PDB entry 5GXQ | X-ray diffraction, 2.85 A resolution | chains E and F of the 10 polymer chains in the assembly

== Chain E ==
Protein: Histone H3.6
Organism: Homo sapiens
Chain sequence (139 residues; numbered -3 to 135; the number before each row is that of its first residue; numbers below 1 keep their minus sign (Gly-3 is residue -3)):
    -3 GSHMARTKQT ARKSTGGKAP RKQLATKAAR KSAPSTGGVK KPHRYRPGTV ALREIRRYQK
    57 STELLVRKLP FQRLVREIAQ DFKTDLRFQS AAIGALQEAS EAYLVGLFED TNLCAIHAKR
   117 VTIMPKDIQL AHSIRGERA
Unresolved in the structure: -3 to 36

== Chain F ==
Protein: Histone H4
Organism: Homo sapiens
UniProtKB: P62805 (H4_HUMAN); residues 0-102 here correspond to UniProt positions 1-103 (UniProt number = residue number + 1)
Chain sequence (106 residues; numbered -3 to 102; the number before each row is that of its first residue; numbers below 1 keep their minus sign (Gly-3 is residue -3)):
    -3 GSHMSGRGKG GKGLGKGGAK RHRKVLRDNI QGITKPAIRR LARRGGVKRI SGLIYEETRG
    57 VLKVFLENVI RDAVTYTEHA KRKTVTAMDV VYALKRQGRT LYGFGG
Unresolved in the structure: -3 to 18
Differences from the reference sequence: expression tag (-3 to -1)
Swiss-Prot annotation at these positions:
  - DNA-binding region: Lys16 to Lys20
  - modified residue: Ser1 (N-acetylserine), Arg3 (Asymmetric dimethylarginine), Lys5 (N6-(2-hydroxyisobutyryl)lysine), Lys8 (N6-(2-hydroxyisobutyryl)lysine), Lys12 (N6-(2-hydroxyisobutyryl)lysine), Lys16 (N6-(2-hydroxyisobutyryl)lysine), Lys20 (N6,N6,N6-trimethyllysine), Lys31 (N6-(2-hydroxyisobutyryl)lysine), Lys44 (N6-(2-hydroxyisobutyryl)lysine), Ser47 (Phosphoserine), Tyr51 (Phosphotyrosine), Lys59 (N6-(2-hydroxyisobutyryl)lysine), Lys77 (N6-(2-hydroxyisobutyryl)lysine), Lys79 (N6-(2-hydroxyisobutyryl)lysine), Thr80 (Phosphothreonine), Tyr88 (Phosphotyrosine), Lys91 (N6-(2-hydroxyisobutyryl)lysine)
  - cross-link (Glycyl lysine isopeptide (Lys-Gly)): Lys12 (interchain with G-Cter in SUMO2), Lys20 (interchain with G-Cter in SUMO2), Lys31 (interchain with G-Cter in SUMO2), Lys59 (interchain with G-Cter in SUMO2), Lys79 (interchain with G-Cter in SUMO2), Lys91 (interchain with G-Cter in SUMO2)

== Interface between chain E and chain F ==
Pairs across the interface (107):
  Gly44(E) with Lys44(F)
  Ala47(E) with Arg39(F); Lys44(F)
  Leu48(E) with Lys44(F)
  Glu50(E) with Arg35(F), salt bridge; Arg39(F), salt bridge
  Ile51(E) with Arg39(F); Gly42(F); Val43(F)
  Tyr54(E) with Arg36(F); Arg39(F); Arg40(F), hydrogen bond (backbone-side chain)
  Gln55(E) with Arg39(F); Arg40(F), hydrogen bond (side chain-backbone); Gly42(F)
  Ser57(E) with Arg40(F), hydrogen bond (backbone-side chain)
  Thr58(E) with Arg40(F)
  Glu59(E) with Arg40(F), salt bridge
  Leu61(E) with Ala33(F); Arg36(F), hydrogen bond (backbone-side chain); Arg40(F)
  Val62(E) with Ile29(F), hydrophobic; Leu37(F), hydrophobic
  Arg63(E) with Gly28(F), hydrogen bond (side chain-backbone); Thr30(F)
  Pro66(E) with Gly28(F)
  Phe67(E) with Leu62(F), hydrophobic
  Arg69(E) with Asn25(F)
  Leu70(E) with Asn25(F); Ile26(F); Ile29(F), hydrophobic; Leu62(F), hydrophobic
  Val71(E) with Ile66(F), hydrophobic
  Arg72(E) with Leu22(F)
  Glu73(E) with Leu22(F); Arg23(F); Asp24(F), hydrogen bond (side chain-backbone); Asn25(F), hydrogen bond
  Ile74(E) with Leu62(F), hydrophobic; Glu63(F); Ile66(F), hydrophobic
  Ala75(E) with Ile66(F), hydrophobic
  Gln76(E) with Leu22(F)
  Phe78(E) with Arg67(F); Val70(F), hydrophobic
  Lys79(E) with Glu74(F)
  Leu82(E) with Val70(F), hydrophobic; Lys79(F)
  Arg83(E) with Lys79(F), hydrogen bond (backbone-backbone); Thr80(F); Val81(F), hydrogen bond (backbone-backbone)
  Phe84(E) with Val81(F)
  Gln85(E) with Thr80(F); Val81(F), hydrogen bond (backbone-backbone); Thr82(F); Ala83(F), hydrogen bond (side chain-backbone)
  Ala87(E) with Ala83(F); Phe100(F)
  Ala88(E) with Val81(F); Thr82(F); Ala83(F); Val86(F)
  Gly90(E) with Phe100(F)
  Ala91(E) with Leu97(F); Phe100(F)
  Leu92(E) with Leu62(F), hydrophobic; Val65(F), hydrophobic; Val86(F), hydrophobic
  Glu94(E) with Phe100(F)
  Ala95(E) with Leu90(F), hydrophobic
  Ser96(E) with Leu58(F); Phe61(F); Leu62(F)
  Glu97(E) with Leu37(F)
  Tyr99(E) with Val57(F), hydrophobic; Phe61(F), hydrophobic; Arg95(F)
  Leu100(E) with Leu37(F), hydrophobic; Val57(F), hydrophobic; Leu58(F), hydrophobic
  Val101(E) with Leu37(F), hydrophobic; Arg40(F); Gly41(F)
  Leu103(E) with Val57(F), hydrophobic
  Phe104(E) with Ile34(F), hydrophobic; Leu37(F); Ala38(F), hydrophobic; Val43(F); Thr54(F)
  Glu105(E) with Gly41(F)
  Asn108(E) with Gly42(F), hydrogen bond (side chain-backbone); Val43(F)
  Val117(E) with Arg45(F)
  Thr118(E) with Arg45(F), hydrogen bond; Ile46(F); Ser47(F)
  Ile119(E) with Val43(F), hydrophobic; Arg45(F), hydrogen bond (backbone-backbone); Ser47(F), hydrogen bond (backbone-backbone); Ile50(F)
  Met120(E) with Ile50(F)
  Pro121(E) with Ser47(F); Leu49(F); Ile50(F); Glu53(F)
  Ile124(E) with Ile50(F), hydrophobic
  Gln125(E) with Glu53(F), hydrogen bond
Also at the interface, not in a pair above, chain E (56 interface residues in all): Asp81, Ala98, His128, Arg131
Also at the interface, not in a pair above, chain F (50 interface residues in all): Arg19, Lys59, Thr71

== In short ==
56 residues of chain E face 50 of chain F across their interface, with 16 hydrogen bonds and 3 salt bridges.
Polar contacts include Glu50(E)-Arg35(F), Glu50(E)-Arg39(F) and Glu59(E)-Arg40(F). From UniProt: a DNA-binding
region on chain F.
Chain E is Histone H3.6 and chain F is Histone H4, both from Homo sapiens; the structure, The crystal
structure of the nucleosome containing H3.6, was determined by X-ray diffraction together with 5X7X from the
same study.
